PDB entry 1PRC | X-ray diffraction, 2.30 A resolution | chains C and M of the 4 polymer chains in the assembly

Chain C:
Name: Photosynthetic reaction center
Source organism: Blastochloris viridis
Reference sequence: P07173 (CYCR_RHOVI); residues 1-336 here correspond to UniProt positions 21-356 (UniProt number = residue number + 20)
Amino-acid sequence (336 residues; each row starts with the number of its first residue):
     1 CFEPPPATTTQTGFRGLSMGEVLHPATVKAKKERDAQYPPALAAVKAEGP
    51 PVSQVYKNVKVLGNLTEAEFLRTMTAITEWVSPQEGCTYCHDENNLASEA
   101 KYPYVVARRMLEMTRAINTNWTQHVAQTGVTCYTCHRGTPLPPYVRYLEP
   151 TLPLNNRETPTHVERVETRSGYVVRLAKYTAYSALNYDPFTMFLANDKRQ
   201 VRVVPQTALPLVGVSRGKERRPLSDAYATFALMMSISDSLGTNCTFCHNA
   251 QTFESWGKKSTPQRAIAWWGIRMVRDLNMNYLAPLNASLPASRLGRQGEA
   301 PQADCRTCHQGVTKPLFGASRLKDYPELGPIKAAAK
Unresolved in the structure: 334-336
Covalent attachments: heme c (HEC) linked to Cys87, Cys90, Cys132, Cys135, Cys244, Cys247, Cys305, Cys308
Bound ions: heme c Fe (4 sites), coordinated by Met74, His91, Met110, His124, His136, Met233, His248, His309
Small-molecule neighbours:
  - heme c (HEC), molecule 1: Tyr56, Lys57, Asn58, Val59, Lys60, Val61, Leu62, Phe70, Leu71, Met74, Thr75, Ile77, Thr78, Ser82, Gly86, His91, Leu96, Ala97, Pro103, Tyr104, Ala107, Arg108
  - heme c (HEC), molecule 2: Ile77, Val81, Tyr89, Tyr102, Pro103, Val106, Ala107, Met110, Leu111, Met113, Thr114, Ile117, Val130, Thr131, His136, Pro140, Leu141, Pro142, Val145, Leu277, Leu282, Leu289, Arg293, Pro301, Thr307, Leu328
  - heme c (HEC), molecule 3: Ile117, His124, Val125, Ala126, Thr128, Gly129, Val130, Leu194, Ile236, Leu240, Phe246, Gln263, Ile266, Ala267, Gly270, Ile271, Met273, Val274, Leu277, Asp304, His309, Thr313, Lys314, Pro315, Gly318
  - heme c (HEC), molecule 4: Val201, Arg202, Val203, Val204, Thr229, Phe230, Met233, Met234, Ile236, Ser237, Leu240, Thr242, Asn243, Phe246, His248, Phe253, Glu254, Trp256, Gln263, Arg264, Ala267, Trp268, Arg272

Chain M:
Name: Photosynthetic reaction center
Source organism: Blastochloris viridis
Reference sequence: P06010 (RCEM_RHOVI); residue numbers follow UniProt; this construct covers 1-323
Amino-acid sequence (323 residues; numbered 1 to 323; the number before each row is that of its first residue):
     1 ADYQTIYTQIQARGPHITVSGEWGDNDRVGKPFYSYWLGKIGDAQIGPIY
    51 LGASGIAAFAFGSTAILIILFNMAAEVHFDPLQFFRQFFWLGLYPPKAQY
   101 GMGIPPLHDGGWWLMAGLFMTLSLGSWWIRVYSRARALGLGTHIAWNFAA
   151 AIFFVLCIGCIHPTLVGSWSEGVPFGIWPHIDWLTAFSIRYGNFYYCPWH
   201 GFSIGFAYGCGLLFAAHGATILAVARFGGDREIEQITDRGTAVERAALFW
   251 RWTIGFNATIESVHRWGWFFSLMVMVSASVGILLTGTFVDNWYLWCVKHG
   301 AAPDYPAYLPATPDPASLPGAPK
Bound ions: bacteriochlorophyll b Mg site 1 near His180 (its only coordinating residue here); bacteriochlorophyll b Mg site 2 near His200 (its only coordinating residue here); Fe ion: His217, Glu232, His264 (shared with 2 residues of chain L)
Small-molecule neighbours:
  - bacteriochlorophyll b (BCB), molecule 1: Ile49, Met120, Phe154, Val155, Ile158, Val173, Ile177, Trp178, His180, Ile181, Trp183, Leu184
  - bacteriochlorophyll b (BCB), molecule 2: Gly62, Ala65, Ile66, Ile69, Met120, Leu124, Phe148, Ala151, Ile152, Phe154, Val155, Ile158, Phe175, Trp183, Leu184, Thr185, Phe187, Ser188, Phe194, Tyr195, Cys197, Trp199, His200, Ser203, Ile204, Ala207, Tyr208, Met275, Ala278, Gly281, Ile282
  - bacteriochlorophyll b (BCB), molecule 3: Leu184, Tyr195, Tyr208
  - bacteriochlorophyll b (BCB), molecule 4: Tyr195, His200, Gly201, Ile204, Gly205, Tyr208, Gly209, Leu212, Phe270
  - bacteriopheophytin b (BPB), molecule 1: Ala58, Phe59, Gly62, Ser63, Ile66, Ser123, Leu124, Trp127, Val131, Ile144, Asn147, Phe148, Ala151, Ser271, Val274, Met275
  - bacteriopheophytin b (BPB), molecule 2: Tyr208, Gly211, Leu212, Ala215, Ala216, Trp250, Thr253, Ile254
  - menaquinone-7 (MQ7): Leu212, Leu213, Ala216, His217, Thr220, Ala246, Ala247, Trp250, Ile254, Phe256, Asn257, Ala258, Thr259, Ile260, Val263, Trp266, Phe270
  - 15-trans-1,2-dihydroneurosporene (NS1): Ile66, Leu70, Met73, Phe88, Trp113, Leu114, Gly117, Leu118, Thr121, Val155, Leu156, Ile158, Gly159, Cys160, Trp169, Val173, Pro174, Phe175, Gly176, Ile177, His180

Interface between chain C and chain M:
Residue-residue contacts - 116 pairs, chain C then chain M:
  Gln11(C) - Tyr308(M)
  Thr12(C) - Leu309(M)
  Gly13(C) - Tyr308(M)
  Phe14(C) - Tyr305(M)  hydrophobic
  Phe14(C) - Pro306(M)  hydrophobic
  Phe14(C) - Tyr308(M)
  Leu17(C) - Tyr305(M)  hydrophobic
  Val163(C) - Gln83(M)
  Val163(C) - Arg86(M)
  Arg169(C) - His78(M)
  Ser170(C) - Val77(M)
  Ser170(C) - Asp80(M)
  Ser170(C) - Gln83(M)
  Ser170(C) - Gln87(M)  hydrogen bond (backbone-side chain)
  Gly171(C) - Gln87(M)
  Val173(C) - Glu76(M)
  Val173(C) - Gln87(M)
  Val173(C) - Trp90(M)  hydrophobic
  Val174(C) - Arg86(M)
  Val174(C) - Gln87(M)
  Ala177(C) - Trp90(M)
  Tyr182(C) - Trp90(M)  hydrogen bond (backbone-side chain)
  Ser183(C) - Trp90(M)
  Ala184(C) - Trp90(M)
  Ala184(C) - Tyr94(M)  hydrogen bond (backbone-side chain)
  Ala184(C) - Trp178(M)  hydrophobic
  Ala184(C) - Asp182(M)
  Leu185(C) - Asp182(M)
  Asn186(C) - Tyr94(M)
  Asn186(C) - Lys97(M)  hydrogen bond
  Tyr187(C) - Lys97(M)
  Arg202(C) - Asp314(M)  salt bridge
  Val203(C) - Arg190(M)
  Val204(C) - Ile189(M)
  Val204(C) - Asn291(M)
  Pro205(C) - Arg190(M)
  Pro205(C) - Asp290(M)
  Pro205(C) - Asn291(M)  hydrogen bond (backbone-side chain)
  Gln206(C) - Leu294(M)
  Thr207(C) - Asn291(M)
  Ala208(C) - Val289(M)
  Ala208(C) - Asp290(M)  hydrogen bond (backbone-backbone)
  Ala208(C) - Asn291(M)  hydrogen bond (backbone-backbone)
  Ala208(C) - Leu294(M)
  Ala208(C) - Trp295(M)  hydrophobic
  Leu209(C) - Phe288(M)
  Leu209(C) - Asp290(M)
  Leu209(C) - Lys298(M)
  Pro210(C) - Gly286(M)
  Pro210(C) - Thr287(M)
  Pro210(C) - Phe288(M)
  Pro210(C) - Val289(M)
  Pro210(C) - Asp290(M)
  Ser215(C) - Val166(M)
  Arg216(C) - Leu165(M)
  Arg216(C) - Val166(M)
  Arg216(C) - Gly286(M)  hydrogen bond (side chain-backbone)
  Arg216(C) - Thr287(M)  hydrogen bond (side chain-backbone)
  Gly217(C) - Gln99(M)
  Gly217(C) - Val166(M)  hydrogen bond (backbone-backbone)
  Gly217(C) - Gly167(M)
  Lys218(C) - Gln99(M)
  Lys218(C) - Tyr100(M)
  Lys218(C) - Gly101(M)
  Arg220(C) - Gln99(M)  hydrogen bond (backbone-side chain)
  Arg220(C) - Val166(M)
  Arg220(C) - Glu171(M)  salt bridge
  Arg220(C) - Arg190(M)
  Arg220(C) - Tyr191(M)  hydrogen bond
  Arg220(C) - Gly286(M)
  Arg221(C) - Gln99(M)
  Pro222(C) - Lys97(M)
  Pro222(C) - Gln99(M)
  Pro222(C) - Ser170(M)
  Leu223(C) - Ser170(M)  hydrogen bond (backbone-side chain)
  Leu223(C) - Glu171(M)
  Leu223(C) - Trp183(M)
  Leu223(C) - Ala186(M)
  Ser224(C) - Lys97(M)  hydrogen bond (side chain-backbone)
  Ala226(C) - Ala186(M)
  Tyr227(C) - Pro174(M)
  Tyr227(C) - Trp183(M)
  Tyr227(C) - Ala186(M)  hydrophobic
  Phe230(C) - Thr185(M)
  Ala250(C) - Asn193(M)
  Gln251(C) - Asn193(M)  hydrogen bond (backbone-side chain)
  Gln251(C) - Tyr196(M)  hydrogen bond
  Gln251(C) - Tyr293(M)
  Gln251(C) - Pro303(M)  hydrogen bond (side chain-backbone)
  Gln251(C) - Tyr305(M)
  Thr252(C) - Tyr293(M)
  Glu254(C) - Asn291(M)  hydrogen bond
  Trp256(C) - Thr312(M)
  Trp256(C) - Pro313(M)
  Trp256(C) - Asp314(M)
  Trp256(C) - Pro315(M)
  Gly257(C) - Ala311(M)
  Gly257(C) - Thr312(M)  hydrogen bond (backbone-backbone)
  Lys258(C) - Asp304(M)  salt bridge
  Lys258(C) - Tyr305(M)  hydrogen bond (side chain-backbone)
  Lys259(C) - Tyr293(M)
  Lys259(C) - Asp304(M)  salt bridge
  Ser260(C) - Thr312(M)
  Thr261(C) - Leu309(M)
  Thr261(C) - Thr312(M)
  Pro262(C) - Leu309(M)
  Pro262(C) - Pro310(M)
  Pro262(C) - Thr312(M)
  Gln263(C) - Leu309(M)
  Ala265(C) - Thr312(M)
  Trp268(C) - Pro315(M)  hydrophobic
  Trp268(C) - Ala316(M)  hydrophobic
  Trp268(C) - Pro322(M)
  Trp269(C) - Pro315(M)
  Trp269(C) - Pro322(M)
  Arg272(C) - Lys323(M)  hydrogen bond (side chain-backbone)
Other interface residues (no listed pair), chain C (57 interface residues in all): Asn249, Ser255
Other interface residues (no listed pair), chain M (63 interface residues in all): Leu91, Pro96, Ala98, Gly172, Pro179, Phe187, Gly192, Ala307, Ala321

Overview:
57 residues of chain C and 63 residues of chain M are in contact, with 21 hydrogen bonds and 4 salt bridges.
Polar contacts include Arg202(C)-Asp314(M), Arg220(C)-Glu171(M) and Lys258(C)-Asp304(M). Ligands of chain M: 4
copies of bacteriochlorophyll b, bacteriopheophytin b, menaquinone-7 and 15-trans-1,2-dihydroneurosporene.
Chain C is Photosynthetic reaction center and chain M is Photosynthetic reaction center, both from
Blastochloris viridis; the structure, Crystallographic refinement at 2.3 angstroms resolution and refined
model of the photosynthetic reaction center from rhodopseudomonas ..., was determined by X-ray diffraction.
